2GNV - chains A and B; structure by X-ray diffraction, 2.30 A resolution.

# Chain A (and B)
Molecule: Non-symbiotic hemoglobin 1
Organism: Oryza sativa
Notes: chain B of this document is another copy of the same molecule, construct and numbering; everything in this record applies to it too
Reference sequence: O04986 (HBL1_ORYSA); residues 1-165 here correspond to UniProt positions 2-166 (UniProt number = residue number + 1)
Sequence (165 residues; each row starts with the number of its first residue):
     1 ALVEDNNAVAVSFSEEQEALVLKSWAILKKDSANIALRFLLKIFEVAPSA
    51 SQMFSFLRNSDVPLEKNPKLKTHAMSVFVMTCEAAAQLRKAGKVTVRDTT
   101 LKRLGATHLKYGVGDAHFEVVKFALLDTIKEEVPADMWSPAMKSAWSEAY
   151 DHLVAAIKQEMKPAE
Not modelled in the structure: 1-7 (chain B: 1-10)
Differences from the reference sequence: engineered mutation Leu40 (Phe41 in O04986)
Bound ions: heme Fe: His73, His108
Ligand contacts:
  - 1,4-diethylene dioxide (DIO), molecule 1: Trp25, Leu28, Ser32, Ile35, Ala36, Ala74, Met75, Phe78
  - 1,4-diethylene dioxide (DIO), molecule 2: Phe39, Leu40, Ile43, Phe54, Leu70, His73, Ala74, Val77, Val121
  - heme (HEM): Ala50, Met53, Phe54, Lys69, His73, Ser76, Val77, Met80, Thr81, Arg103, Leu104, Thr107, His108, Tyr111, Val113, His117, Phe118, Val121, Tyr150, Leu153, Val154, Ile157
Curated features (UniProtKB/Swiss-Prot):
  - motif (Homodimerization): Glu45 to Ser49, Asp115 to Asp127
  - binding site (heme b): Ser55, Lys69, His73, Arg103, Thr107, His108
  - site: Lys143 (Homodimerization)

# Interface between chain A and chain B
Pairs across the interface - 18 pairs, chain A then chain B:
  Glu45(A) - Phe123(B)
  Val46(A) - Val46(B)  hydrophobic
  Val46(A) - Glu119(B)
  Val46(A) - Val120(B)
  Val46(A) - Phe123(B)  hydrophobic
  Ala47(A) - Glu119(B)
  Pro48(A) - Glu119(B)
  Ser49(A) - Glu119(B)  hydrogen bond
  Ala116(A) - His117(B)
  His117(A) - Ala116(B)
  Glu119(A) - Val46(B)
  Glu119(A) - Ala47(B)
  Glu119(A) - Pro48(B)
  Glu119(A) - Ser49(B)  hydrogen bond
  Val120(A) - Val120(B)  hydrophobic
  Phe123(A) - Glu45(B)
  Phe123(A) - Val46(B)  hydrophobic
  Phe123(A) - Phe123(B)  hydrophobic
Other interface residues (no listed pair), chain A (11 interface residues in all): Asp115
Other interface residues (no listed pair), chain B (12 interface residues in all): Asp115, Lys143

# Summary
The interface between chain A and chain B involves 11 residues on one side and 12 on the other, with 2
hydrogen bonds. The hydrogen-bonded pair is Ser49(A)-Glu119(B). Bound to chain A: heme and 1,4-diethylene
dioxide. From UniProt: 6 heme b-binding residues on chain A.
Chain A and chain B are both Non-symbiotic hemoglobin 1 (Oryza sativa); the structure, Crystal structure of
non-symbiotic plant hemoglobin from rice, B10 mutant F40L, was determined by X-ray diffraction, deposited
together with 2GNW.
